Entry 4IG8 (X-ray diffraction, 2.70 A resolution); this record covers chains A and C of the 3 polymer chains in the assembly.

== Chain A ==
Molecule: 2'-5'-oligoadenylate synthase 1
Source organism: Homo sapiens
Notes: EC 2.7.7.-
Reference sequence: P00973 (OAS1_HUMAN); numbering as in UniProt (aligned over 1-347)
Sequence (349 residues; row label = number of the first residue in the row):
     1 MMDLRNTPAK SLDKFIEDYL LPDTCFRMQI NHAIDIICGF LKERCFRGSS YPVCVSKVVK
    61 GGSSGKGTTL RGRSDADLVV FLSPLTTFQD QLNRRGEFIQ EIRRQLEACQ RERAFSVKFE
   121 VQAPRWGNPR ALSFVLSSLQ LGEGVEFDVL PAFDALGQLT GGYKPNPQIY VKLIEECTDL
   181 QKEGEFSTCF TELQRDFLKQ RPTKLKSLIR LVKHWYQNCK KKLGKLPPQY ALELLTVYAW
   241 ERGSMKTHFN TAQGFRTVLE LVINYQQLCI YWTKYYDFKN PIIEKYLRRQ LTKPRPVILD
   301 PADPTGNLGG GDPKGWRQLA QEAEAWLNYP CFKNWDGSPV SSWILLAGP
Not modelled in the structure: 1-2, 121-126, 347-349
Sequence notes: expression tag (348-349)
Curated features (UniProtKB/Swiss-Prot):
  - region: Gln200 to Arg210 (Interaction with dsRNA)
  - binding site (ATP): Ser63, Arg210, Lys213, Gln229
  - binding site (Mg(2+)): Asp75, Asp77, Asp148
  - site: Gln158 (Interaction with dsRNA)
  - natural variant: Ala76 (A76V: In IMD100), Cys109 (C109Y: In IMD100), Val121 (V121G: In IMD100), Leu198 (L198V: In IMD100)
  - mutagenesis: Lys66 (K66A: Decreased enzyme activity), Asp75 (D75A: Loss of activity; when associated with A-77), Asp77 (D77A: Loss of activity; when associated with A-75), Asp148 (D148A: Strongly reduced enzyme activity), Glu233 (E233A: Loss of enzyme activity), Cys331 (C331A: Loss of activity; when associated with A-332 and A-333), Phe332 (F332A: Loss of activity; when associated with A-331 and A-333), Lys333 (K333A: Loss of activity; when associated with A-331 and A-332)
Bound ions: Mg2+ site 1: Asp75, Asp148 (together with 2'-deoxyadenosine 5'-triphosphate); Mg2+ site 2: Asp77 (together with 2'-deoxyadenosine 5'-triphosphate)
Ligand contacts: 2'-deoxyadenosine 5'-triphosphate (DTP): Gly62, Ser63, Lys66, Ser74, Asp75, Asp77, Ser187, Lys213, Gln217, Pro228, Gln229, Tyr230, Glu233, Asp300, Leu308
What the authors report for this chain:
  - binding site for the 18-nt RNA strand: Lys42, Ser56, Lys199, Arg210
  - Mg2+ coordination: Asp75, Asp77, Asp148
  - catalytic residues: Asp75, Asp77, Asp148
  - mutagenesis - D148A (145-fold): decreased catalytic activity
  - binding site for the 18-nt RNA strand (chain C): Gln158, Arg195, Lys204
  - conformationally variable residues (loop rearrangement): Cys54 to Asp77, Arg195

== Chain C ==
Molecule: 18-nt RNA strand
Sequence (18 nucleotides; row label = number of the first residue in the row):
     1 GCAUAAAGGU CAAAAGCC

== How chain A and chain C interact ==
Residue-residue contacts - 26 pairs, chain A then chain C:
  Asp13(A) - A15(C)  phosphate contact
  Asp13(A) - G16(C)  phosphate contact
  Lys14(A) - G16(C)  hydrogen bond to the phosphate
  Lys14(A) - C17(C)  salt bridge to the phosphate
  Glu17(A) - A15(C)  hydrogen bond to the sugar
  Glu17(A) - G16(C)  sugar contact
  Asn31(A) - A5(C)  sugar contact
  Asn31(A) - A6(C)  hydrogen bond to the phosphate
  Ile34(A) - U4(C)  sugar contact
  Asp35(A) - A5(C)  hydrogen bond to the sugar
  Cys38(A) - U4(C)  hydrogen bond to the sugar
  Lys42(A) - U4(C)  base contact
  Lys57(A) - C2(C)  sugar contact
  Lys57(A) - A3(C)  sugar contact
  Val58(A) - A3(C)  hydrogen bond to the sugar
  Lys60(A) - U4(C)  phosphate contact
  Lys60(A) - A5(C)  salt bridge to the phosphate
  Gln158(A) - G1(C)  hydrogen bond to the base
  Gln158(A) - C2(C)  hydrogen bond to the sugar
  Thr203(A) - A13(C)  hydrogen bond to the base
  Lys204(A) - A14(C)  phosphate contact
  Lys204(A) - A15(C)  salt bridge to the phosphate
  Thr247(A) - A13(C)  hydrogen bond to the phosphate
  Thr247(A) - A14(C)  hydrogen bond to the phosphate
  His248(A) - A14(C)  phosphate contact
  His248(A) - A15(C)  salt bridge to the phosphate
Interface residues without a listed pair, chain A (22 interface residues in all): Ser56, Val59, Leu159, Glu192, Arg195, Pro202

== In short ==
22 residues of chain A face 11 of chain C across their interface; the contacts include 11 hydrogen bonds and 4
salt bridges. Among the polar pairs are Gln158(A)-G1(C), Thr203(A)-A13(C) and Glu17(A)-A15(C). Chain A binds
2'-deoxyadenosine 5'-triphosphate. The paper reports catalytic residues Asp75(A), Asp77(A) and Asp148(A);
D148A of chain A reduces catalytic activity.
Chain A is 2'-5'-oligoadenylate synthase 1 (Homo sapiens) and chain C is an 18-nt RNA strand; the structure,
Structural basis for cytosolic double-stranded RNA surveillance by human OAS1, was determined by X-ray
diffraction.
